5DU0 - chain A; structure by X-ray diffraction, 2.35 A resolution.

== Chain A ==
Name: Green fluorescent protein
Source organism: Aequorea victoria
UniProt: P42212 (GFP_AEQVI); residues 3-239 here correspond to UniProt positions 2-238 (UniProt number = residue number - 1)
Chain sequence (264 residues; numbered -22 to 243; 2 numbers in that range are skipped by the numbering (no residue carries them; nothing is unmodelled there); the number before each row is that of its first residue; numbers below 1 keep their minus sign (Met-22 is residue -22)):
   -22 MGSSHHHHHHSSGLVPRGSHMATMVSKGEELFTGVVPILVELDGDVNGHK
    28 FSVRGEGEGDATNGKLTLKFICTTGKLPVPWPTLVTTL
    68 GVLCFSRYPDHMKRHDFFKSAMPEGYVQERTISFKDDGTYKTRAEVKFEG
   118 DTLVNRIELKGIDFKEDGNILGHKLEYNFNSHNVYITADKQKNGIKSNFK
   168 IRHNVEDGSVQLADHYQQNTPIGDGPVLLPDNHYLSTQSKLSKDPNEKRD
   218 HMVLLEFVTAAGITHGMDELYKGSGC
Unresolved in the structure: -22 to 2, 233-243
Covalently attached groups: covalent link Leu65-Gly68
Modified / non-standard residues: Gly68 (chromophore; PIA)
Sequence notes: initiating methionine (-22); expression tag (-21 to 2, 240-243); engineered mutation Arg31 (Ser30 in P42212), Leu70 (Gln69 in P42212), Arg81 (Gln80 in P42212), Ser164 (Val163 in P42212), Lys207 (Ala206 in P42212); conflict Asn40 (Tyr39 in P42212), Leu65 (Phe64 in P42212), Ser100 (Phe99 in P42212), Thr106 (Asn105 in P42212), Phe146 (Tyr145 in P42212), Thr154 (Met153 in P42212), Val172 (Ile171 in P42212); chromophore (68, 68, 68)
Reported in the primary citation:
  - mutagenesis - F146Y: decreased stability

== Overview ==
The paper reports that F146Y reduces stability.
Chain A is Green fluorescent protein (Aequorea victoria); the structure, Crystal structure of rsFolder in the
non-fluorescent off-state, was determined by X-ray diffraction, deposited together with 5DTZ, 5DTX and 5DTY.
